PDB entry 4LF9 | X-ray diffraction, 3.28 A resolution | chains A and I of the 21 polymer chains in the assembly

# Chain A
Molecule: 16S rRNA
Organism: Thermus thermophilus
Sequence (1522 nucleotides; numbered 0 to 1544 plus 19 insertion-coded residues; 42 numbers in that range are skipped by the numbering (no residue carries them; nothing is unmodelled there); the number before each row is that of its first residue; a row labelled like 190A-190L holds insertion residues (190A, then the next letters in order); numbering starts at 0):
     0 UUUGUUGGAGAGUUUGAUCCUGGCUCAGGGUGAACGCUGGCGGCGUGCCU
    50 AAGACAUGCAAGUCGUGCGGG
    73 CCGCGGGGUUUU
    88 ACUCCG
    95 UGGUC
   101 AGCGGCGGACGGGUGAGUAACGCGUGGGU
  129A G
   130 ACCUACCCGGAAGAGGGGGACAACCCGGGGAAACUCGGGCUAAUCCCCCA
   180 UGUGGACCCGC
190A-190L CCCUUGGGGUGU
   191 GUCCAAAGGGCUUU
   216 GCCCGCUUCCGGAUGGGCCCGCGUCCCAUCAGCUAGUUGGUGGGGUAAUG
   266 GCCCACCAAGGCGACGACGGGUAGCCGGUCUGAGAGGAUGGCCGGCCACA
   316 GGGGCACUGAGACACGGGCCCCACUCCUACGGGAGGCAGCAGUUAGGAAU
   366 CUUCCGCAAUGGGCGCAAGCCUGACGGAGCGACGCCGCUUGGAGGAAGAA
   416 GCCCUUCGGGGUGUAAACUCCUGAA
   442 CCCGGGACGAAACCCCCGACGA
   474 GGGGACUGACGGUACCGGG
   494 GUAAUAGCGCCGGCCAACUCCGUGCCAGCAGCCGCGGUAAUACGGAGGGC
   544 GCGAGCGUUACCCGGAUUCACUGGGCGUAAAGGGCGUGUAGGCGGCCUGG
   594 GGCGUCCCAUGUGAAAGACCACGGCUCAACCGUGGGGGAGCGUGGGAUAC
   644 GCUCAGGCUAGACGGUGGGAGAGGGUGGUGGAAUUCCCGGAGUAGCGGUG
   694 AAAUGCGCAGAUACCGGGAGGAACGCCGAUGGCGAAGGCAGCCACCUGGU
   744 CCACCCGUGACGCUGAGGCGCGAAAGCGUGGGGAGCAAACCGGAUUAGAU
   794 ACCCGGGUAGUCCACGCCCUAAACGAUGCGCGCUAGGUCUCUGGGUCU
   848 CCUGGGGGCCGAAGCUAACGCGUUAAGCGCGCCGCCUGGGGAGUACGGCC
   898 GCAAGGCUGAAACUCAAAGGAAUUGACGGGGGCCCGCACAAGCGGUGGAG
   948 CAUGUGGUUUAAUUCGAAGXAACGCGAAGAACCUUACCAGGCCUUGACAU
   998 GCUAGG
 1003A G
  1004 AACCCGGGUGAAAGCCUGGGGUGCCCC
1030A-1030D GCGA
  1031 GGGGAGCCCUAGCACAGGUGCUGCAUGGCCGUCGUCAGCUCGUGCCGUGA
  1081 GGUGUUGGGUUAAGUCCCGCAACGAGCGCAACCCCCGCCGUUAGUUGCCA
  1131 GCGGUUCGGCCGGGCACUCUAACGGGACUGCCCGCGAAA
  1171 GCGGGAGGAAGGAGGGGACGACGUCUGGUCAGCAUGGCCCUUACGGCCUG
  1221 GGCGACACACGUGCUACAAUGCCCACUACAAAGCGAUGCCACCCGGCAAC
  1271 GGGGAGCUAAUCGCAAAAAGGUGGGCCCAGUUCGGAUUGGGGUCUGCAAC
  1321 CCGACCCCAUGAAGCCGGAAUCGCUAGUAAUCGCGGAUCAG
 1361A C
  1362 CAUGCCGCGGUGAAUACGUUCCCGGGCCUUGUACACACXGCCXGUXACGC
  1412 CAUGGGAGCGGGCUCUACCCGAAGUCGCCGGG
  1446 AGCCUACGGG
  1459 CAGGCGCCGAGGGUAGGGCCCGUGACUGGGGCGAAGUCGUAACAAGGUAG
  1509 CUGUACCGGAAGGUGCGGCUGGAUCCACUCCUUUCU
Disordered / not traced: 0-4, 1534-1538
Construct notes: conflict C1534 (A2157 in M26923.1), A1535 (C2158 in M26923.1)
Modified residues: PSU (pseudouridine-5'-monophosphate) at position 516, 7MG (7N-methyl-8-hydroguanosine-5'-monophosphate) at position 527, M2G (N2-dimethylguanosine-5'-monophosphate) at position 966, 5MC (5-methylcytidine-5'-monophosphate) at position 967, 2MG (2N-methylguanosine-5'-monophosphate) at position 1207, 5MC (5-methylcytidine-5'-monophosphate) at position 1400, 4OC (4n,o2'-methylcytidine-5'-monophosphate) at position 1402, 5MC (5-methylcytidine-5'-monophosphate) at position 1404, 5MC (5-methylcytidine-5'-monophosphate) at position 1407, UR3 (3-methyluridine-5'-monophoshate) at position 1498, MA6 (6N-dimethyladenosine-5'-monophoshate) at position 1518, MA6 (6N-dimethyladenosine-5'-monophoshate) at position 1519, PSU (pseudouridine-5'-monophosphate) at position 1540, PSU (pseudouridine-5'-monophosphate) at position 1541
Metal / ion sites: Mg2+ site 1: U12, G22; Mg2+ site 2: U12, A914; Mg2+ site 3 near G21 (its only coordinating residue here); Mg2+ site 4: C48, G115; Mg2+ site 5: A53, A353; Mg2+ site 6 near G105 (its only coordinating residue here); Mg2+ site 7: A116, G117, G289; Mg2+ site 8: C121, G124, U125, G236; Mg2+ site 9: C174, C175; Mg2+ site 10: U182, G183; Mg2+ site 11 near A195 (its only coordinating residue here); Mg2+ site 12 near U264 (its only coordinating residue here); 4 more K+ sites not listed; 64 more Mg2+ sites not listed
Residues lining bound ligands: gentamicin c1a (LLL; (2R,3R,4R,5R)-2-((1S,2S,3R,4S,6R)-4,6-diamino-3-((2R,3R,6S)-3-amino-6-(aminomethyl)-tetrahydro-2H-pyran-2-yloxy)-2-hydr oxycyclohexyloxy)-5-methyl-4-(methylamino)-tetrahydro-2H-pyran-3,5-diol): 5MC_1404, G1405, U1406, 5MC_1407, A1408, C1409, G1491, A1492, A1493, G1494, U1495

# Chain I
Name: ribosomal protein S9
Organism: Thermus thermophilus
Reference sequence: P80374 (RS9_THET8); numbering as in UniProt (aligned over 1-128)
Amino-acid sequence (128 residues; numbered 1 to 128; the number before each row is that of its first residue):
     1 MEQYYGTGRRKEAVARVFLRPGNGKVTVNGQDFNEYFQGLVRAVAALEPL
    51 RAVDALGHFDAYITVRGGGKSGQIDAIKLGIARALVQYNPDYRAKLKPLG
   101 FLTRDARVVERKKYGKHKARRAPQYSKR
Disordered / not traced: 1

# Chain A / chain I interface
Pairs across the interface - 104 pairs, chain A then chain I:
  G942(A) / Gln-124(I)  base contact
  U943(A) / Gln-124(I)  hydrogen bond to the sugar
  M2G_966(A) / Lys-127(I)  sugar contact
  C1116(A) / Val-108(I)  sugar contact
  G1117(A) / Arg-104(I)  hydrogen bond to the phosphate
  G1117(A) / Ala-106(I)  sugar contact
  C1118(A) / Arg-9(I)  salt bridge to the phosphate
  C1118(A) / Arg-83(I)  hydrogen bond to the phosphate
  C1118(A) / Arg-104(I)  salt bridge to the phosphate
  C1119(A) / Arg-9(I)  salt bridge to the phosphate
  C1119(A) / Arg-83(I)  salt bridge to the phosphate
  G1127(A) / Arg-66(I)  sugar contact
  C1129(A) / Tyr-62(I)  hydrogen bond to the phosphate
  A1130(A) / Gln-3(I)  hydrogen bond to the sugar
  A1130(A) / Phe-18(I)  sugar contact
  A1130(A) / Arg-20(I)  salt bridge to the phosphate
  G1131(A) / Gln-3(I)  phosphate contact
  A1146(A) / Arg-16(I)  base contact
  C1147(A) / Tyr-5(I)  hydrogen bond to the sugar
  C1147(A) / Arg-16(I)  hydrogen bond to the base
  U1148(A) / Tyr-5(I)  sugar contact
  U1148(A) / Thr-7(I)  hydrogen bond to the phosphate
  U1148(A) / Val-14(I)  sugar contact
  U1148(A) / Arg-16(I)  sugar contact
  C1149(A) / Arg-9(I)  salt bridge to the phosphate
  C1149(A) / Val-14(I)  phosphate contact
  G1177(A) / Lys-97(I)  phosphate contact
  G1178(A) / Arg-93(I)  salt bridge to the phosphate
  G1178(A) / Lys-97(I)  hydrogen bond to the base
  A1179(A) / Arg-93(I)  salt bridge to the phosphate
  A1179(A) / Leu-102(I)  sugar contact
  A1179(A) / Thr-103(I)  hydrogen bond to the phosphate
  A1179(A) / Arg-104(I)  hydrogen bond to the sugar
  A1180(A) / Thr-103(I)  hydrogen bond to the phosphate
  G1186(A) / Glu-110(I)  phosphate contact
  G1186(A) / Lys-113(I)  hydrogen bond to the phosphate
  G1187(A) / Arg-111(I)  hydrogen bond to the sugar
  G1187(A) / Lys-113(I)  salt bridge to the phosphate
  A1188(A) / Tyr-114(I)  phosphate contact
  G1231(A) / Ser-126(I)  phosphate contact
  U1232(A) / Gln-124(I)  hydrogen bond to the phosphate
  U1232(A) / Tyr-125(I)  phosphate contact
  U1232(A) / Ser-126(I)  phosphate contact
  G1233(A) / His-117(I)  salt bridge to the phosphate
  G1233(A) / Pro-123(I)  phosphate contact
  G1233(A) / Gln-124(I)  hydrogen bond to the phosphate
  A1248(A) / Lys-70(I)  hydrogen bond to the sugar
  C1249(A) / Tyr-36(I)  sugar contact
  C1249(A) / Gly-67(I)  sugar contact
  C1249(A) / Gly-68(I)  hydrogen bond to the sugar
  C1249(A) / Gly-69(I)  sugar contact
  C1249(A) / Lys-70(I)  sugar contact
  C1249(A) / Gln-73(I)  hydrogen bond to the sugar
  A1250(A) / Arg-66(I)  phosphate contact
  A1250(A) / Gly-67(I)  hydrogen bond to the phosphate
  A1250(A) / Gly-68(I)  hydrogen bond to the sugar
  A1251(A) / Glu-12(I)  sugar contact
  A1251(A) / Gly-67(I)  phosphate contact
  G1291(A) / Gln-38(I)  sugar contact
  G1291(A) / Gly-39(I)  sugar contact
  C1342(A) / Gln-124(I)  sugar contact
  C1342(A) / Tyr-125(I)  hydrogen bond to the phosphate
  G1343(A) / Arg-121(I)  hydrogen bond to the sugar
  G1343(A) / Ala-122(I)  hydrogen bond to the sugar
  G1343(A) / Tyr-125(I)  hydrogen bond to the phosphate
  C1344(A) / Arg-120(I)  sugar contact
  U1345(A) / Arg-120(I)  salt bridge to the phosphate
  A1346(A) / Arg-120(I)  salt bridge to the phosphate
  G1347(A) / Arg-10(I)  hydrogen bond to the base
  G1347(A) / Lys-11(I)  base contact
  G1347(A) / Arg-107(I)  phosphate contact
  G1347(A) / Val-108(I)  sugar contact
  U1348(A) / Val-109(I)  phosphate contact
  U1348(A) / Glu-110(I)  hydrogen bond to the phosphate
  U1348(A) / Arg-120(I)  phosphate contact
  A1349(A) / Lys-118(I)  phosphate contact
  A1349(A) / Arg-120(I)  phosphate contact
  A1349(A) / Arg-121(I)  hydrogen bond to the phosphate
  A1350(A) / Lys-118(I)  salt bridge to the phosphate
  A1350(A) / Arg-121(I)  salt bridge to the phosphate
  U1351(A) / Lys-118(I)  hydrogen bond to the base
  C1366(A) / His-117(I)  salt bridge to the phosphate
  C1367(A) / Lys-112(I)  salt bridge to the phosphate
  C1367(A) / Tyr-114(I)  phosphate contact
  C1367(A) / Gly-115(I)  hydrogen bond to the phosphate
  C1367(A) / Lys-116(I)  phosphate contact
  G1368(A) / Lys-112(I)  salt bridge to the phosphate
  G1368(A) / Lys-113(I)  phosphate contact
  G1368(A) / Tyr-114(I)  hydrogen bond to the phosphate
  C1369(A) / Arg-111(I)  phosphate contact
  C1369(A) / Lys-112(I)  hydrogen bond to the phosphate
  G1370(A) / Glu-12(I)  sugar contact
  G1371(A) / Lys-11(I)  phosphate contact
  G1371(A) / Gly-68(I)  phosphate contact
  G1371(A) / Gly-69(I)  hydrogen bond to the phosphate
  G1371(A) / Val-109(I)  phosphate contact
  U1372(A) / Lys-11(I)  salt bridge to the phosphate
  U1372(A) / Gly-69(I)  phosphate contact
  U1372(A) / Lys-70(I)  phosphate contact
  U1372(A) / Ser-71(I)  hydrogen bond to the phosphate
  U1372(A) / Gly-72(I)  hydrogen bond to the phosphate
  G1373(A) / Lys-11(I)  hydrogen bond to the base
  G1373(A) / Arg-42(I)  phosphate contact
  G1373(A) / Ser-71(I)  hydrogen bond to the phosphate
Also at the interface, not in a pair above, chain A (53 interface residues in all): G941, C1128, C1230, G1290, U1292
Also at the interface, not in a pair above, chain I (54 interface residues in all): Glu-2, Leu-40, Arg-128

# Summary
53 residues of chain A face 54 of chain I across their interface, with 37 hydrogen bonds and 18 salt bridges.
Polar pairs include C1147(A)/Arg-16(I), G1178(A)/Lys-97(I) and G1347(A)/Arg-10(I). Chain A binds gentamicin
c1a. U12(A) and G22(A) coordinate Mg2+ site 1.
Here chain A is 16S rRNA and chain I is ribosomal protein S9, both from Thermus thermophilus. Entry 4LF9
(Crystal Structure of 30S ribosomal subunit from Thermus thermophilus) was determined by X-ray diffraction.
